8VX6 - chains I and D of the 11 polymer chains in the assembly; structure by electron microscopy, 3.20 A resolution.

Chain I:
Molecule: 167-nt DNA strand
Sequence (167 nucleotides; numbered -83 to 83; the number before each row is that of its first residue; numbers below 1 keep their minus sign (DA-83 is residue -83)):
   -83 ATCGGCCGCCACAGGATGTATATATCTGACACGTGCCTGGAGACTAGGGA
   -33 GTAATCCCCTTGGCGGTTAAAACGCGGGGGACAGCGCGTACGTGCGTTTA
    17 AGCGGTGCTAGAGCTGTCTACGACCAATTGAGCGGCCTCGGCACCGGGAT
    67 TCTCCAGGGCGGCCGAT
Disordered / not traced: -83 to -75, 82-83

Chain D:
Molecule: Histone H2B 1.1
Organism: Xenopus laevis
Reference sequence: P02281 (H2B11_XENLA); residues 1-122 here correspond to UniProt positions 5-126 (UniProt number = residue number + 4)
Chain sequence (123 residues; numbered 0 to 122; the number before each row is that of its first residue; numbering starts at 0):
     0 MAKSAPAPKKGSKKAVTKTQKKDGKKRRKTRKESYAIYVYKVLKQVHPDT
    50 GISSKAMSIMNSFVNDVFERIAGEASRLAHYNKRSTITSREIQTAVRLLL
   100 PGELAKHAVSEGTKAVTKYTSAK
Disordered / not traced: 0-26, 122
Sequence notes: initiating methionine (0); engineered mutation Thr29 (Ser33 in P02281)
Swiss-Prot annotation at these positions:
  - modified residue: Lys2 (N6-acetyllysine), Lys9 (N6-acetyllysine), Ser11 (Phosphoserine), Lys12 (N6-acetyllysine), Lys17 (N6-acetyllysine)
  - glycosylation: Ser109 (O-linked (GlcNAc) serine)
  - cross-link: Lys117 (Glycyl lysine isopeptide (Lys-Gly) (interchain with G-Cter in ubiquitin))

How chain I and chain D interact:
Residue-residue contacts - 14 pairs, chain I then chain D:
  DC-54(I) - Ser52(D)  phosphate contact
  DC-54(I) - Ser53(D)  hydrogen bond to the phosphate
  DA-53(I) - Tyr39(D)  hydrogen bond to the phosphate
  DA-53(I) - Gly50(D)  phosphate contact
  DA-53(I) - Ile51(D)  hydrogen bond to the phosphate
  DC-52(I) - Tyr39(D)  phosphate contact
  DT-46(I) - Arg27(D)  salt bridge to the phosphate
  DT-46(I) - Arg30(D)  sugar contact
  DG-35(I) - Ser84(D)  hydrogen bond to the phosphate
  DA-34(I) - Arg83(D)  phosphate contact
  DA-34(I) - Ser84(D)  hydrogen bond to the phosphate
  DA-34(I) - Thr85(D)  hydrogen bond to the phosphate
  DG-33(I) - Arg83(D)  salt bridge to the phosphate
  DC30(I) - Thr29(D)  hydrogen bond to the phosphate
Other interface residues (no listed pair), chain I (10 interface residues in all): DC-47, DT31
Other interface residues (no listed pair), chain D (12 interface residues in all): Lys82

Overview:
10 residues of chain I face 12 of chain D across their interface, with 7 hydrogen bonds and 2 salt bridges.
Polar contacts include DC-54(I)-Ser53(D), DA-53(I)-Tyr39(D) and DA-53(I)-Ile51(D).
Here chain I is a 167-nt DNA strand and chain D is Histone H2B 1.1 (Xenopus laevis). Entry 8VX6 (Human OGG1
bound at the nucleosomal DNA entry site) was determined by electron microscopy together with 8VX4 and 8VX5
from the same study.
